PDB entry 8D9E | electron microscopy, 3.76 A resolution | chains B and C of the 3 polymer chains in the assembly

Chain B:
Molecule: RAMP superfamily protein
Organism: Candidatus Scalindua brodae
UniProt: A0A0B0EGF3 (A0A0B0EGF3_9BACT); aligned in 2 segments with insertions or deletions, so no single offset holds: 1-1031 ~ UniProt 1-1026; 1388-1693 ~ UniProt 1383-1688
Sequence (1256 residues; each row starts with the number of its first residue; note: 437 numbers in that range are skipped by the numbering (no residue carries them; nothing is unmodelled there)):
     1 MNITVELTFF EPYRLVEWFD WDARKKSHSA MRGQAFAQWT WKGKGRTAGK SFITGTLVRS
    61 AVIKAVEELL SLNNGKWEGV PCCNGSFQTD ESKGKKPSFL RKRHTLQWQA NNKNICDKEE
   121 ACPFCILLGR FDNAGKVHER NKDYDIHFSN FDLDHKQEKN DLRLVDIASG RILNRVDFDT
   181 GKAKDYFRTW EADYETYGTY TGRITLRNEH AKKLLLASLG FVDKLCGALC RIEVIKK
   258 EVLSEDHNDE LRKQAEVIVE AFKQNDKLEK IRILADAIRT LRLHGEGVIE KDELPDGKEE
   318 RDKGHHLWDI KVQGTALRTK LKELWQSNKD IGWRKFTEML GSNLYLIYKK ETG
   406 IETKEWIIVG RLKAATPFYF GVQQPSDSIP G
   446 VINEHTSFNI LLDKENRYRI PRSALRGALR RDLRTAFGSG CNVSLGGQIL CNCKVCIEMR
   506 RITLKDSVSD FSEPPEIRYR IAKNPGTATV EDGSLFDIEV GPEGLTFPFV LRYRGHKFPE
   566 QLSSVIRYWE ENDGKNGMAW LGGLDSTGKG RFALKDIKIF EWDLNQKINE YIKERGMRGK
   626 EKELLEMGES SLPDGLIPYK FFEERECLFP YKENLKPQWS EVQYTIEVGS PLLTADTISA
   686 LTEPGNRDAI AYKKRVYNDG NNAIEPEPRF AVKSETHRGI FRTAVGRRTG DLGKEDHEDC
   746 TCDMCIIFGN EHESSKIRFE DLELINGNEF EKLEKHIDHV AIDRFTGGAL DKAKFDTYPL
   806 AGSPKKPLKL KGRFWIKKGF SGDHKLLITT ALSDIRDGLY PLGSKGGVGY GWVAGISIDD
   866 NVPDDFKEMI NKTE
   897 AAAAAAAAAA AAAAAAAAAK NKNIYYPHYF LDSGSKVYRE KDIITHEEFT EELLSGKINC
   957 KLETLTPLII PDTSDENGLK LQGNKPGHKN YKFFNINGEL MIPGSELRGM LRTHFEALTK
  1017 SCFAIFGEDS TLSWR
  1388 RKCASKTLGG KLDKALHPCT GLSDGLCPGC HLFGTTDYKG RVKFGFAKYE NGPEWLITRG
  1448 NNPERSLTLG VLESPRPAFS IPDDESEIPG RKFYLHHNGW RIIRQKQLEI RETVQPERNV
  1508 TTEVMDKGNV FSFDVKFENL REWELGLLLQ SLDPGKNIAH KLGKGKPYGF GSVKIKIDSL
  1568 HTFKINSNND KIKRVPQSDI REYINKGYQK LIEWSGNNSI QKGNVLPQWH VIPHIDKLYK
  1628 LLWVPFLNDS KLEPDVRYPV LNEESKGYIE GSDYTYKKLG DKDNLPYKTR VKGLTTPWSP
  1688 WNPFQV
Sequence notes: conflict Ala897 (Gly892 in A0A0B0EGF3), Ala898 (Pro893 in A0A0B0EGF3), Ala899 (Ile894 in A0A0B0EGF3), Ala900 (Asn895 in A0A0B0EGF3), Ala901 (Asn896 in A0A0B0EGF3), Ala902 (Asp897 in A0A0B0EGF3), Ala903 (Tyr898 in A0A0B0EGF3), Ala904 (Val899 in A0A0B0EGF3), Ala905 (His900 in A0A0B0EGF3), Ala906 (Pro901 in A0A0B0EGF3), Ala907 (Gly902 in A0A0B0EGF3), Ala908 (His903 in A0A0B0EGF3), Ala909 (Gln904 in A0A0B0EGF3), Ala910 (Ser905 in A0A0B0EGF3), Ala911 (Pro906 in A0A0B0EGF3), Ala912 (Lys907 in A0A0B0EGF3), Ala913 (Gln908 in A0A0B0EGF3), Ala914 (Asp909 in A0A0B0EGF3), Ala915 (His910 in A0A0B0EGF3), Lys1523 (Arg1518 in A0A0B0EGF3)
Ion coordination: Zn2+ site 1: Cys116, Cys125; Zn2+ site 2: Cys486, Cys496, Cys498, Cys501; Zn2+ site 3: His742, Cys745, Cys750; Zn2+ site 4: Cys1018, Cys1406, Cys1414, Cys1417

Chain C:
Molecule: 36-nt RNA strand
Organism: Candidatus Scalindua brodae
Sequence (36 nucleotides; row label = number of the first residue in the row):
    12 GACUUAAUGU CACGGUACCC AAUUUUCUGC CCCGGA

Chain B / chain C interface:
Pairs across the interface (192):
  Glu11(B) - C24(C)  hydrogen bond to the base
  Trp18(B) - U15(C)  phosphate contact
  Trp18(B) - U16(C)  sugar contact
  Arg32(B) - A23(C)  hydrogen bond to the base
  Arg32(B) - G26(C)  hydrogen bond to the base
  Gln34(B) - U21(C)  hydrogen bond to the base
  Phe36(B) - A23(C)  sugar contact
  Thr40(B) - U15(C)  hydrogen bond to the phosphate
  Lys50(B) - U15(C)  base contact
  Phe52(B) - U15(C)  sugar contact
  Thr54(B) - U16(C)  sugar contact
  Gly55(B) - A18(C)  base contact
  Thr56(B) - U16(C)  hydrogen bond to the base
  Thr56(B) - A18(C)  hydrogen bond to the base
  Leu57(B) - U21(C)  base contact
  Arg59(B) - A18(C)  hydrogen bond to the sugar
  Ser60(B) - U21(C)  hydrogen bond to the phosphate
  Ser86(B) - U19(C)  base contact
  Phe87(B) - U19(C)  hydrogen bond to the base
  Phe87(B) - G20(C)  sugar contact
  Thr89(B) - G20(C)  base contact
  Asp90(B) - U19(C)  hydrogen bond to the base
  Asp90(B) - G20(C)  base contact
  Lys93(B) - U19(C)  hydrogen bond to the base
  Pro97(B) - G20(C)  phosphate contact
  Ser98(B) - A18(C)  hydrogen bond to the phosphate
  Phe99(B) - G20(C)  hydrogen bond to the sugar
  Phe99(B) - U21(C)  base contact
  Leu100(B) - G20(C)  base contact
  Arg101(B) - G20(C)  hydrogen bond to the base
  Arg101(B) - U21(C)  hydrogen bond to the phosphate
  Arg101(B) - C22(C)  salt bridge to the phosphate
  Arg101(B) - A23(C)  salt bridge to the phosphate
  Arg101(B) - G25(C)  base contact
  Lys102(B) - C22(C)  salt bridge to the phosphate
  Arg103(B) - U21(C)  salt bridge to the phosphate
  Arg103(B) - C22(C)  phosphate contact
  Leu128(B) - U19(C)  sugar contact
  Gly129(B) - U19(C)  sugar contact
  Lys136(B) - A17(C)  sugar contact
  Lys136(B) - A18(C)  sugar contact
  Lys136(B) - U19(C)  phosphate contact
  Val137(B) - A17(C)  sugar contact
  Val137(B) - A18(C)  phosphate contact
  Glu139(B) - A17(C)  hydrogen bond to the base
  Lys142(B) - A17(C)  base contact
  Tyr144(B) - A17(C)  hydrogen bond to the base
  Tyr144(B) - A18(C)  sugar contact
  Ile146(B) - A18(C)  base contact
  His147(B) - U16(C)  base contact
  His147(B) - A17(C)  hydrogen bond to the base
  His147(B) - A18(C)  base contact
  Phe148(B) - U16(C)  base contact
  Phe148(B) - A18(C)  hydrogen bond to the base
  Ser149(B) - U16(C)  base contact
  Asn150(B) - U15(C)  base contact
  Asn150(B) - U16(C)  base contact
  Arg171(B) - A28(C)  salt bridge to the phosphate
  Ile172(B) - A28(C)  base contact
  Leu173(B) - A28(C)  phosphate contact
  Asn174(B) - G26(C)  hydrogen bond to the sugar
  Asn174(B) - U27(C)  sugar contact
  Asn174(B) - A28(C)  sugar contact
  Asn174(B) - C29(C)  sugar contact
  Val176(B) - U27(C)  base contact
  Gly181(B) - C29(C)  hydrogen bond to the sugar
  Ala183(B) - C29(C)  base contact
  Asp185(B) - G26(C)  base contact
  Tyr186(B) - A28(C)  base contact
  Phe187(B) - G26(C)  base contact
  Lys224(B) - C24(C)  hydrogen bond to the sugar
  Gly227(B) - C24(C)  phosphate contact
  Leu229(B) - C24(C)  base contact
  Gly426(B) - A28(C)  sugar contact
  Gly426(B) - C29(C)  phosphate contact
  Arg467(B) - C24(C)  salt bridge to the phosphate
  Ser468(B) - U27(C)  hydrogen bond to the phosphate
  Ser468(B) - A28(C)  hydrogen bond to the phosphate
  Arg471(B) - C24(C)  hydrogen bond to the sugar
  Arg471(B) - G26(C)  salt bridge to the phosphate
  Gly472(B) - U27(C)  sugar contact
  Arg475(B) - G25(C)  phosphate contact
  Arg475(B) - G26(C)  salt bridge to the phosphate
  Arg475(B) - U27(C)  salt bridge to the phosphate
  Arg476(B) - U27(C)  hydrogen bond to the base
  Ser489(B) - G25(C)  base contact
  Gly492(B) - G25(C)  base contact
  Leu495(B) - C22(C)  base contact
  Met504(B) - G25(C)  phosphate contact
  Arg505(B) - G25(C)  phosphate contact
  Thr508(B) - C24(C)  base contact
  Leu509(B) - C24(C)  hydrogen bond to the base
  Tyr524(B) - U34(C)  phosphate contact
  Arg525(B) - A32(C)  salt bridge to the phosphate
  Arg525(B) - U34(C)  phosphate contact
  Ile526(B) - A32(C)  hydrogen bond to the sugar
  Ile526(B) - A33(C)  sugar contact
  Ile526(B) - U34(C)  hydrogen bond to the phosphate
  Ile526(B) - U35(C)  sugar contact
  Ala527(B) - A32(C)  sugar contact
  Ala527(B) - A33(C)  phosphate contact
  Lys528(B) - A33(C)  hydrogen bond to the phosphate
  Lys528(B) - U35(C)  sugar contact
  Val535(B) - U35(C)  base contact
  Leu540(B) - U34(C)  base contact
  Phe541(B) - A32(C)  base contact
  Gly587(B) - U27(C)  base contact
  Gly588(B) - C29(C)  phosphate contact
  Gly588(B) - C30(C)  phosphate contact
  Leu589(B) - C30(C)  hydrogen bond to the phosphate
  Asp590(B) - C30(C)  phosphate contact
  Ser591(B) - C31(C)  hydrogen bond to the phosphate
  Thr679(B) - U35(C)  phosphate contact
  Ala680(B) - U34(C)  hydrogen bond to the sugar
  Ala680(B) - U35(C)  hydrogen bond to the phosphate
  Lys718(B) - U34(C)  salt bridge to the phosphate
  Glu720(B) - U34(C)  phosphate contact
  Thr721(B) - A33(C)  phosphate contact
  Thr721(B) - U34(C)  hydrogen bond to the phosphate
  Arg723(B) - A32(C)  salt bridge to the phosphate
  Gly724(B) - A33(C)  sugar contact
  Arg727(B) - A32(C)  sugar contact
  Arg727(B) - A33(C)  salt bridge to the phosphate
  Thr728(B) - A33(C)  base contact
  Gly754(B) - C31(C)  sugar contact
  Asn755(B) - C30(C)  sugar contact
  Glu758(B) - C30(C)  hydrogen bond to the sugar
  Ser760(B) - C31(C)  hydrogen bond to the phosphate
  Asp783(B) - G40(C)  sugar contact
  His784(B) - G40(C)  phosphate contact
  Val785(B) - C38(C)  hydrogen bond to the sugar
  Val785(B) - U39(C)  sugar contact
  Val785(B) - G40(C)  hydrogen bond to the phosphate
  Ala786(B) - C38(C)  sugar contact
  Ile787(B) - U39(C)  hydrogen bond to the phosphate
  Arg789(B) - U39(C)  salt bridge to the phosphate
  Gly792(B) - C41(C)  hydrogen bond to the sugar
  Gly792(B) - C42(C)  sugar contact
  Ala794(B) - G40(C)  base contact
  Lys799(B) - G40(C)  base contact
  Phe800(B) - C38(C)  base contact
  Ser849(B) - U35(C)  phosphate contact
  Ser849(B) - U36(C)  phosphate contact
  Lys850(B) - U36(C)  hydrogen bond to the phosphate
  Tyr922(B) - C44(C)  hydrogen bond to the phosphate
  Pro967(B) - G40(C)  sugar contact
  Pro967(B) - C41(C)  phosphate contact
  Thr969(B) - G40(C)  base contact
  Ser1001(B) - U39(C)  phosphate contact
  Ser1001(B) - G40(C)  hydrogen bond to the phosphate
  Glu1002(B) - U39(C)  base contact
  Glu1002(B) - G40(C)  phosphate contact
  Glu1002(B) - C41(C)  phosphate contact
  Arg1004(B) - C38(C)  salt bridge to the phosphate
  Gly1005(B) - U39(C)  sugar contact
  Arg1008(B) - U37(C)  hydrogen bond to the phosphate
  Arg1008(B) - C38(C)  salt bridge to the phosphate
  Thr1009(B) - U39(C)  base contact
  Arg1031(B) - A47(C)  salt bridge to the phosphate
  Phe1420(B) - U37(C)  phosphate contact
  Gly1421(B) - U37(C)  sugar contact
  Thr1422(B) - U36(C)  hydrogen bond to the sugar
  Thr1422(B) - U37(C)  sugar contact
  Thr1423(B) - U36(C)  base contact
  Thr1423(B) - U37(C)  sugar contact
  Lys1426(B) - U36(C)  sugar contact
  Gly1427(B) - U37(C)  phosphate contact
  Val1458(B) - C43(C)  base contact
  Leu1459(B) - C42(C)  base contact
  Glu1460(B) - C42(C)  hydrogen bond to the sugar
  Glu1460(B) - C43(C)  base contact
  Ser1461(B) - C42(C)  hydrogen bond to the base
  Ser1461(B) - C43(C)  sugar contact
  Pro1462(B) - C43(C)  phosphate contact
  Arg1463(B) - C43(C)  base contact
  Arg1463(B) - C44(C)  phosphate contact
  Arg1463(B) - G45(C)  sugar contact
  Phe1466(B) - C44(C)  phosphate contact
  Phe1466(B) - G45(C)  phosphate contact
  Lys1479(B) - C43(C)  salt bridge to the phosphate
  Tyr1481(B) - C42(C)  sugar contact
  Tyr1481(B) - C43(C)  hydrogen bond to the phosphate
  Lys1551(B) - C41(C)  phosphate contact
  Lys1551(B) - C42(C)  phosphate contact
  Gly1552(B) - C42(C)  hydrogen bond to the phosphate
  Lys1553(B) - C41(C)  hydrogen bond to the phosphate
  Lys1553(B) - C42(C)  salt bridge to the phosphate
  Pro1554(B) - C42(C)  phosphate contact
  Tyr1645(B) - C43(C)  hydrogen bond to the phosphate
  Leu1648(B) - C44(C)  base contact
  Tyr1663(B) - C43(C)  sugar contact
  Tyr1663(B) - C44(C)  sugar contact
Other interface residues (no listed pair), chain B (170 interface residues in all): Trp21, Ala35, Lys42, Gln88, Lys96, Asp132, Ala134, Gly135, His138, Asp152, Arg175, Lys182, Tyr424, Phe425, Pro466, Ala469, Val488, Leu490, Gly491, Ile494, Ile507, Ala533, Thr534, Ser539, Phe753, Glu756, Ser759, Gly848, Gly851, His924, Met1006, Ile1021, Tyr1425, Gly1550, Asn1649
Other interface residues (no listed pair), chain C (34 interface residues in all): C14, G46

In short:
170 residues of chain B and 34 residues of chain C are in contact, with 53 hydrogen bonds and 19 salt bridges.
Among the polar pairs are Glu11(B)-C24(C), Arg32(B)-A23(C) and Arg32(B)-G26(C). The Zn2+ site 1 is built by
Cys116(B) and Cys125(B).
Here chain B is RAMP superfamily protein and chain C is a 36-nt RNA strand, both from Candidatus Scalindua
brodae. Entry 8D9E (gRAMP-match PFS target) was determined by electron microscopy, deposited together with
8D8N, 8D97, 8D9F, 8D9G, 8D9H and 8D9I.
